Entry 1ZBB (X-ray diffraction, 9.00 A resolution (very low resolution: no residue pairs are listed; an interface is given only as per-side residue counts)); this record covers chains J and a of the 18 polymer chains in the assembly.

[Chain J]
Molecule: DNA strand 2 (arbitrary model sequence)
Sequence (347 nucleotides; numbered 1 to 347; the number before each row is that of its first residue):
     1 TGCACTTACATGCGCATGTAAGTCTGGAGAATCACCTGCAGATACTACCA
    51 AAAGTGTATTTGGAAACTGCTCCATCAAAAGGCATGTTCAGCTGGAATCC
   101 AGCTGAACATGCCTTTTGATGGAGCAGTTTCCAAATACACTTTTGGTAGT
   151 ATCTGCAGGTTACATCCTGTGCATGTAAGTACTGGCCGCCCTGGAGAATC
   201 ACCTGCAGATACTACCAAAAGTGTATTTGGAAACTGCTCCATCAAAAGGC
   251 ATGTTCAGCTGGAATCCAGCTGAACATGCCTTTTGATGGAGCAGTTTCCA
   301 AATACACTTTTGGTAGTATCTGCAGGTTACATCCTGTGCATGTAAGT

[Chain a]
Molecule: Histone H3
From: Xenopus laevis
Reference sequence: P84233 (H31_XENLA); residue numbers follow UniProt; this construct covers 1-135
Sequence (135 residues; each row starts with the number of its first residue):
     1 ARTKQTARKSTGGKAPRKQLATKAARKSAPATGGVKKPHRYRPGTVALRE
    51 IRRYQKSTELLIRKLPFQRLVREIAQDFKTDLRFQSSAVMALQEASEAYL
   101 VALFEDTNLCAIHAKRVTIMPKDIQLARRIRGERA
Not modelled in the structure: 1-38
Sequence notes: conflict Ala102 (Gly in P84233)
UniProt features mapped onto this chain:
  - modified residue: Lys37 (N6,N6,N6-trimethyllysine), Ser87 (Phosphoserine)

[Interface between chain J and chain a]
At this resolution (9 A) residue pairs are not listed: 10 residues of chain J and 14 of chain a lie at the interface.

[Summary]
Chain J and chain a form an interface of 10 and 14 residues respectively.
Here chain J is DNA strand 2 (arbitrary model sequence) and chain a is Histone H3 (Xenopus laevis). Entry 1ZBB
(Structure of the 4_601_167 Tetranucleosome) was determined by X-ray diffraction.
